PDB entry 6N9B | X-ray diffraction, 1.22 A resolution | chain A

[Chain A]
Protein: Signal recognition particle receptor FtsY
Organism: Escherichia coli (strain K12)
UniProtKB: P10121 (FTSY_ECOLI); numbering as in UniProt (aligned over 196-497)
Sequence (303 residues; row label = number of the first residue in the row):
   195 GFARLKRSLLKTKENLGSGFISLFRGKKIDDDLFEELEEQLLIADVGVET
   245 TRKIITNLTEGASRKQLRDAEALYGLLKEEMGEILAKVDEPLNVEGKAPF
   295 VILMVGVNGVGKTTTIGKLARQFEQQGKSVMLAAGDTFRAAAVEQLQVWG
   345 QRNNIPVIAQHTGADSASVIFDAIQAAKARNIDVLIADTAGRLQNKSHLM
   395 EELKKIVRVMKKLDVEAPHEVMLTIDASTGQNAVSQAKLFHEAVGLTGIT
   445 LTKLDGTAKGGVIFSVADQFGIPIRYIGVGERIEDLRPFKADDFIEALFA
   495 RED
Construct notes: expression tag (195)
UniProt features mapped onto this chain:
  - binding site (GTP): G300 to T307, D382 to R386, T446 to D449

[Summary]
From UniProt: 17 GTP-binding residues.
Chain A is Signal recognition particle receptor FtsY (Escherichia coli (strain K12)); the structure, FtsY-NG
ultra high-resolution, was determined by X-ray diffraction, deposited together with 6NC1, 6NC4, 6N5I, 6N5J and
6N6N.
